Entry 7MLY (electron microscopy, 2.70 A resolution); this record covers chains L and B of the 13 polymer chains in the assembly.

# Chain L
Protein: 3D1 Fab Heavy Chain
From: Rattus norvegicus
Notes: antibody fragment or engineered binder
Sequence (118 residues; numbered 1 to 118; the number before each row is that of its first residue):
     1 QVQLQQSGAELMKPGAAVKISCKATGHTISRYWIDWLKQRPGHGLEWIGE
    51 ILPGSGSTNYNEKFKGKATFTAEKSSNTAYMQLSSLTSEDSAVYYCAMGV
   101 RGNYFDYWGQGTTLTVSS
Unresolved in the structure: 1, 117-118
Disulfide bonds: Cys22-Cys96

# Chain B
Protein: Glycine receptor alpha 1
From: Sus scrofa
UniProt: F1RQB7 (F1RQB7_PIG); residues -27 to 419 here correspond to UniProt positions 1-447 (UniProt number = residue number + 28)
Sequence (447 residues; row label = number of the first residue in the row; numbers below 1 keep their minus sign (Met-27 is residue -27)):
   -27 MYRFNTLRLYLWETIVFFSLAASKEAEAARSASKPMSPSDFLDKLMGRTS
    23 GYDARIRPNFKGPPVNVSCNIFINSFGSIAETTMDYRVNIFLRQQWNDPR
    73 LAYNEYPDDSLDLDPSMLDSIWKPDLFFANEKGAHFHEITTDNKLLRISR
   123 NGNVLYSIRITLTLACPMDLKNFPMDVQTCIMQLESFGYTMNDLIFEWQE
   173 QGAVQVADGLTLPQFILKEEKDLRYCTKHYNTGKFTCIEARFHLERQMGY
   223 YLIQMYIPSLLIVILSWISFWINMDAAPARVGLGITTVLTMTTQSSGSRA
   273 SLPKVSYVKAIDIWMAVCLLFVFSALLEYAAVNFVSRQHKELLRFRRKRR
   323 HHKSPMLNLFQEDEAGEGRFNFSAYGMGPACLQAKDGISVKGANNTTTNP
   373 PPAPSKSPEEMRKLFIQRAKKIDKISRIGFPMAFLIFNMFYWIIYKI
Unresolved in the structure: -27 to 7, 310-385
Disulfide bonds: Cys138-Cys152, Cys198-Cys209
Covalent attachments: N-acetylglucosamine (NAG) linked to Asn38
Ligand contacts:
  - glycine (GLY), molecule 1: Phe63, Arg65, Leu117, Ser129
  - glycine (GLY), molecule 2: Phe159, Tyr202, Thr204, Phe207
Reported in the primary citation:
  - post-translational modification sites: Asn38

# Chain L / chain B interface
Contacting residue pairs (7):
  Ser30(L) with Asp180(B)
  Arg31(L) with Asp180(B), salt bridge
  Ser55(L) with Gln173(B); Gly174(B); Gln177(B)
  Gly56(L) with Gln173(B)
  Lys74(L) with Glu191(B), salt bridge

# In short
The chain L/chain B interface involves 5 residues from each chain, with 2 salt bridges. Polar contacts include
Arg31(L)-Asp180(B) and Lys74(L)-Glu191(B). Bound to chain B: glycine. Covalently linked N-acetylglucosamine:
at Asn38(B). From the paper: a modification site at Asn38(B).
Here chain L is 3D1 Fab Heavy Chain (Rattus norvegicus) and chain B is Glycine receptor alpha 1 (Sus scrofa).
Entry 7MLY (Cryo-EM reveals partially and fully assembled native glycine receptors,heteromeric pentamer) was
determined by electron microscopy, deposited together with 7MLU and 7MLV.
